PDB entry 8E8V | X-ray diffraction, 2.45 A resolution | chain A

# Chain A
Molecule: Alpha-aminoadipic semialdehyde synthase, mitochondrial
Source organism: Homo sapiens
Notes: EC 1.5.1.8, 1.5.1.9
Reference sequence: Q9UDR5 (AASS_HUMAN); residues 21-452 here = UniProt positions 21-452
Sequence (434 residues; row label = number of the first residue in the row):
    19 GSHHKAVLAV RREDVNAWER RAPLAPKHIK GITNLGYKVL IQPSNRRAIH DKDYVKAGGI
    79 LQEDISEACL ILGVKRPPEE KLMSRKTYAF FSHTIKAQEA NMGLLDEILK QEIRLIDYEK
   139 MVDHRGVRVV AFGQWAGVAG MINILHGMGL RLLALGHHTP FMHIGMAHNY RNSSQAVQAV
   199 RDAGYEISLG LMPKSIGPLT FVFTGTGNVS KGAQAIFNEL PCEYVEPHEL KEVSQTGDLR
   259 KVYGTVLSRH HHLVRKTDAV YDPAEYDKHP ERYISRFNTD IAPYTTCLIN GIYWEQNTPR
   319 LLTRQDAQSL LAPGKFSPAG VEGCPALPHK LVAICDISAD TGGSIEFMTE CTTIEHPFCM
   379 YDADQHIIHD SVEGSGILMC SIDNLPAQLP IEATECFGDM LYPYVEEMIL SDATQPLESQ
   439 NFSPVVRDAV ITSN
Disordered / not traced: 19-23, 111-122, 331-339, 359-360, 451-452
Construct notes: expression tag (19-20)
UniProt features mapped onto this chain:
  - modified residue: Lys-48 (N6-acetyllysine), Lys-56 (N6-acetyllysine), Lys-93 (N6-acetyllysine), Lys-128 (N6-acetyllysine), Lys-138 (N6-acetyllysine), Lys-274 (N6-succinyllysine), Lys-286 (N6-acetyllysine), Lys-333 (N6-succinyllysine)
Covalently attached groups: 1-ethyl-pyrrolidine-2,5-dione (NEN) linked to Cys-414
Residues lining bound ligands: 1-ethyl-pyrrolidine-2,5-dione (NEN): Phe-150, Gly-151, Gln-152, Asn-226, Met-418
From the paper describing this entry:
  - binding site for 1-ethyl-pyrrolidine-2,5-dione: Cys-414
  - post-translational modification sites: Cys-414
  - allosteric site: Cys-414
  - mutagenesis - C414Q, C414S: unchanged expression
  - mutagenesis - C414Q, C414S: increased catalytic activity
  - specificity-determining residues: Ser-266, Arg-267 (proposed by the authors, not directly observed)
  - disease-associated variants - R65Q, L419R: decreased stability (proposed by the authors, not directly observed)

# In short
Covalently linked 1-ethyl-pyrrolidine-2,5-dione: at Cys-414. The paper reports a binding site for
1-ethyl-pyrrolidine-2,5-dione at Cys-414; C414Q and C414S increase catalytic activity; 4 substitutions were
tested in all.
Chain A is Alpha-aminoadipic semialdehyde synthase, mitochondrial (Homo sapiens); the structure, Structure of
the short LOR domain of human AASS bound to N-ethylsuccinimide, was determined by X-ray diffraction together
with 8E8T and 8E8U from the same study.
